6Z1O - chains D and E of the 6 polymer chains in the assembly; structure by electron microscopy, 3.20 A resolution.

== Chain D (and E) ==
Molecule: lambda 3 immunoglobulin light chain fragment, residues 2-116
Source organism: Homo sapiens
Notes: chain E of this document is another copy of the same molecule, construct and numbering; everything in this record applies to it too
Sequence (89 residues; each row starts with the number of its first residue; note: 10 numbers in that range are skipped by the numbering (no residue carries them; nothing is unmodelled there)):
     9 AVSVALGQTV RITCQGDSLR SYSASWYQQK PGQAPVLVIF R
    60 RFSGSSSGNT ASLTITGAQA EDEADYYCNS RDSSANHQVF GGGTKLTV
Cystine bridges: Cys22-Cys87

== Chain D / chain E interface ==
Pairs across the interface (206; chain D residue first):
  Ala9(D) with Ala9(E); Val10(E), hydrogen bond (backbone-backbone)
  Val10(D) with Val10(E)
  Ser11(D) with Val10(E), hydrogen bond (backbone-backbone); Ser11(E); Val12(E), hydrogen bond (backbone-backbone)
  Val12(D) with Val12(E)
  Ala13(D) with Val12(E), hydrogen bond (backbone-backbone); Ala13(E); Leu14(E), hydrogen bond (backbone-backbone)
  Leu14(D) with Leu14(E)
  Gly15(D) with Leu14(E), hydrogen bond (backbone-backbone); Gly15(E)
  Gln16(D) with Gly15(E); Gln16(E), hydrogen bond; Ser89(E), hydrogen bond
  Thr17(D) with Gln16(E), hydrogen bond (backbone-backbone); Thr17(E); Val18(E), hydrogen bond (backbone-backbone)
  Val18(D) with Val18(E); Ser89(E)
  Arg19(D) with Val18(E), hydrogen bond (backbone-backbone); Arg19(E); Ile20(E), hydrogen bond (backbone-backbone)
  Ile20(D) with Ile20(E)
  Thr21(D) with Ile20(E), hydrogen bond (backbone-backbone); Thr21(E); Cys22(E), hydrogen bond (backbone-backbone)
  Cys22(D) with Cys22(E)
  Gln23(D) with Cys22(E), hydrogen bond (backbone-backbone); Gln23(E), hydrogen bond; Gly24(E), hydrogen bond (backbone-backbone)
  Asp25(D) with Gly24(E); Asp25(E); Tyr86(E), hydrogen bond
  Ser26(D) with Asp25(E), hydrogen bond (backbone-backbone); Ser26(E); Leu27(E)
  Leu27(D) with Leu27(E), hydrogen bond (backbone-backbone); Arg28(E), hydrogen bond (backbone-backbone)
  Arg28(D) with Asp25(E), salt bridge; Arg28(E); Asp84(E), salt bridge
  Ser29(D) with Arg28(E), hydrogen bond (backbone-backbone); Ser29(E); Tyr30(E), hydrogen bond (backbone-backbone)
  Tyr30(D) with Arg28(E), hydrogen bond; Tyr30(E), hydrophobic
  Ser31(D) with Tyr30(E), hydrogen bond (backbone-backbone); Ser31(E); Ala32(E), hydrogen bond (backbone-backbone)
  Ala32(D) with Ala32(E); Tyr35(E)
  Ser33(D) with Tyr30(E), hydrogen bond (side chain-backbone); Ala32(E); Ser33(E); Trp34(E), hydrogen bond (backbone-backbone)
  Trp34(D) with Trp34(E)
  Tyr35(D) with Trp34(E), hydrogen bond (backbone-backbone); Tyr35(E); Gln36(E), hydrogen bond (backbone-backbone)
  Gln36(D) with Gln36(E), hydrogen bond
  Gln37(D) with Gln36(E), hydrogen bond (backbone-backbone); Gln37(E), hydrogen bond; Lys38(E), hydrogen bond (backbone-backbone)
  Lys38(D) with Gln36(E), hydrogen bond; Lys38(E); Asp81(E), salt bridge
  Pro39(D) with Pro39(E); Gly40(E), hydrogen bond (backbone-backbone)
  Gly40(D) with Gly40(E); Gln41(E), hydrogen bond (backbone-backbone); Ala42(E)
  Gln41(D) with Gln41(E), hydrogen bond
  Ala42(D) with Gln41(E); Ala42(E)
  Pro43(D) with Pro43(E)
  Val44(D) with Pro43(E), hydrogen bond (backbone-backbone); Val44(E); Leu45(E), hydrogen bond (backbone-backbone)
  Leu45(D) with Leu45(E)
  Val46(D) with Leu45(E), hydrogen bond (backbone-backbone); Val46(E); Ile47(E), hydrogen bond (backbone-backbone)
  Ile47(D) with Ile47(E), hydrophobic
  Phe48(D) with Ile47(E); Arg49(E)
  Arg49(D) with Arg49(E)
  Arg60(D) with Arg60(E); Phe61(E), hydrogen bond (backbone-backbone)
  Phe61(D) with Phe61(E), hydrophobic
  Ser62(D) with Phe61(E), hydrogen bond (backbone-backbone); Ser62(E); Gly63(E), hydrogen bond (backbone-backbone)
  Gly63(D) with Gly63(E)
  Ser64(D) with Gly63(E), hydrogen bond (backbone-backbone); Ser64(E); Ser65(E), hydrogen bond (backbone-backbone)
  Ser65(D) with Ser65(E)
  Ser66(D) with Ser65(E), hydrogen bond (backbone-backbone)
  Gly67(D) with Ser65(E)
  Asn68(D) with Gly67(E); Asn68(E); Thr69(E), hydrogen bond (backbone-backbone); Ser71(E)
  Thr69(D) with Thr69(E); Ala70(E), hydrogen bond (backbone-backbone)
  Ala70(D) with Ala70(E)
  Ser71(D) with Ser71(E); Leu72(E), hydrogen bond (backbone-backbone)
  Leu72(D) with Leu72(E)
  Thr73(D) with Leu72(E), hydrogen bond (backbone-backbone); Thr73(E); Ile74(E), hydrogen bond (backbone-backbone)
  Ile74(D) with Ile74(E)
  Thr75(D) with Ile74(E), hydrogen bond (backbone-backbone); Thr75(E); Gly76(E), hydrogen bond (backbone-backbone)
  Gly76(D) with Gly76(E)
  Ala77(D) with Ile74(E); Gly76(E), hydrogen bond (backbone-backbone); Ala77(E); Gln78(E)
  Gln78(D) with Pro43(E); Leu45(E); Gln78(E), hydrogen bond; Ala79(E)
  Ala79(D) with Gln41(E); Ala79(E)
  Glu80(D) with Gln41(E), hydrogen bond (backbone-side chain); Gly76(E); Ala77(E); Ala79(E), hydrogen bond (backbone-backbone); Glu80(E); Asp81(E), hydrogen bond (backbone-backbone); Glu82(E); Arg90(E), salt bridge
  Asp81(D) with Asp81(E)
  Glu82(D) with Asp81(E), hydrogen bond (backbone-backbone); Glu82(E); Ala83(E), hydrogen bond (backbone-backbone); Tyr85(E)
  Ala83(D) with Ala83(E); Asp84(E), hydrogen bond (backbone-backbone); Tyr85(E)
  Asp84(D) with Asp84(E); Tyr86(E), hydrogen bond
  Tyr85(D) with Asp84(E), hydrogen bond (backbone-backbone); Tyr85(E), hydrophobic; Tyr86(E), hydrogen bond (backbone-backbone); Asn88(E)
  Tyr86(D) with Tyr86(E); Cys87(E); Asn88(E)
  Cys87(D) with Tyr86(E); Cys87(E), hydrogen bond (backbone-backbone); Asn88(E)
  Asn88(D) with Cys87(E); Asn88(E), hydrogen bond; Ser89(E), hydrogen bond (backbone-backbone)
  Ser89(D) with Ser89(E)
  Arg90(D) with Ser89(E), hydrogen bond (backbone-backbone); Arg90(E); Asp91(E), hydrogen bond (backbone-backbone)
  Asp91(D) with Asp91(E)
  Ser92(D) with Thr75(E); Asp91(E), hydrogen bond (backbone-backbone)
  Ser93(D) with Asp91(E), hydrogen bond (backbone-backbone); Ser93(E)
  Ala94(D) with Thr73(E); Thr75(E); Ser93(E), hydrogen bond (backbone-backbone); Ala94(E)
  Asn95(D) with Asn68(E); Thr73(E); Ala94(E), hydrogen bond (backbone-backbone); Asn95(E), hydrogen bond; His96(E), hydrogen bond (backbone-backbone)
  His96(D) with Leu14(E); Ser93(E), hydrogen bond (side chain-backbone); Ala94(E); His96(E)
  Gln97(D) with Ser66(E), hydrogen bond (side chain-backbone); His96(E), hydrogen bond (backbone-backbone); Gln97(E), hydrogen bond; Val98(E), hydrogen bond (backbone-backbone)
  Val98(D) with Val98(E); Phe99(E), hydrogen bond (backbone-backbone)
  Phe99(D) with Phe99(E), hydrophobic; Thr103(E); Leu105(E), hydrophobic
  Gly100(D) with Phe99(E); Gly100(E); Gly101(E), hydrogen bond (backbone-backbone); Gly102(E), hydrogen bond (backbone-backbone)
  Gly101(D) with Gly102(E)
  Gly102(D) with Gly102(E); Thr103(E), hydrogen bond (backbone-backbone)
  Thr103(D) with Thr103(E)
  Lys104(D) with Thr103(E), hydrogen bond (backbone-backbone); Lys104(E); Leu105(E), hydrogen bond (backbone-backbone)
  Leu105(D) with Leu105(E)
  Thr106(D) with Leu105(E), hydrogen bond (backbone-backbone); Thr106(E); Val107(E), hydrogen bond (backbone-backbone)
Other interface residues (no listed pair), chain D (89 interface residues in all): Gly24, Val107
Other interface residues (no listed pair), chain E (89 interface residues in all): Phe48, Ser92

== Overview ==
Chain D and chain E each contribute 89 residues to their interface, with 90 hydrogen bonds and 4 salt bridges.
Among the polar pairs are Arg28(D)-Asp25(E), Arg28(D)-Asp84(E) and Lys38(D)-Asp81(E).
Both chains are lambda 3 immunoglobulin light chain fragment, residues 2-116 (Homo sapiens). Entry 6Z1O (AL
amyloid fibril from a lambda 3 light chain in conformation A) was determined by electron microscopy together
with 6Z1I from the same study.
